Entry 7WZW (electron microscopy, 4.00 A resolution); this record covers chains C and D of the 4 polymer chains in the assembly.

== Chain C (and D) ==
Molecule: DNA damage checkpoint protein LCD1
From: Saccharomyces cerevisiae S288C
Notes: chain D of this document is another copy of the same molecule, construct and numbering; everything in this record applies to it too
Reference sequence: Q04377 (LCD1_YEAST); residues 1-747 here = UniProt positions 1-747
Amino-acid sequence (747 residues; row label = number of the first residue in the row):
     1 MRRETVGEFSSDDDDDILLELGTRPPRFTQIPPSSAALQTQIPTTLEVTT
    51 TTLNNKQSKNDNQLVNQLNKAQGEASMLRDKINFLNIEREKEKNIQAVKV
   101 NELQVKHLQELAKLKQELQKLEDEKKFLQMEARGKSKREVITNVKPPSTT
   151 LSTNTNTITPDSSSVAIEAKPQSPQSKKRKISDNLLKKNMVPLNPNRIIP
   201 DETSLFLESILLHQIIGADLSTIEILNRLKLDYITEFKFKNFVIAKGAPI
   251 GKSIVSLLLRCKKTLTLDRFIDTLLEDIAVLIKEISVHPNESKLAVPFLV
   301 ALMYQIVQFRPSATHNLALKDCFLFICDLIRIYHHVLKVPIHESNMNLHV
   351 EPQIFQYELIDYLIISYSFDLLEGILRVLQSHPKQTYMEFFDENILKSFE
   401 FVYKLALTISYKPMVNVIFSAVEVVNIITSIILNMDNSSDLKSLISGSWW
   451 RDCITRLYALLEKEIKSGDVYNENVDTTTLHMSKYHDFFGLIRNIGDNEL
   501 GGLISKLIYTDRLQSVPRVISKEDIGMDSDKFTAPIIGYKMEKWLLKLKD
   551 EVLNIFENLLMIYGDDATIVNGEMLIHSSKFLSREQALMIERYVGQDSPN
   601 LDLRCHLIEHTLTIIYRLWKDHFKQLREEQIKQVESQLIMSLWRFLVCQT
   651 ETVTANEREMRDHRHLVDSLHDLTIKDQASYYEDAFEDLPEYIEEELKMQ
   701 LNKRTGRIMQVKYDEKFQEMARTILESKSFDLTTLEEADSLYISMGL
Unresolved in the structure: 1-188, 342-348, 527-531 (chain D: 1-188, 527-531)
Curated features (UniProtKB/Swiss-Prot):
  - modified residue (Phosphoserine): S10, S11, S76
  - mutagenesis: K177 (K177A: Impairs dsDNA and ssDNA binding of the MEC1-LCD1 complex), R179 (R179A: Impairs dsDNA and ssDNA binding of the MEC1-LCD1 complex)

== Chain C / chain D interface ==
Pairs across the interface (9; chain C residue first):
  I199(C) with I199(D)
  P200(C) with D201(D)
  D201(C) with D201(D)
  S204(C) with D201(D); S204(D)
  G247(C) with T510(D); D511(D)
  T510(C) with G247(D)
  D511(C) with G247(D)
Interface residues without a listed pair, chain C (10 interface residues in all): L212, L259, L513
Interface residues without a listed pair, chain D (9 interface residues in all): L212, L259, L513

== In short ==
10 residues of chain C and 9 residues of chain D are in contact. From UniProt: 2 mutagenesis sites on chain C.
Chain C and chain D are both DNA damage checkpoint protein LCD1 (Saccharomyces cerevisiae S288C); the
structure, Cryo-EM structure of MEC1-DDC2-MMS, was determined by electron microscopy together with 7WZR from
the same study.
